PDB entry 6EMW | electron microscopy, 11.00 A resolution (very low resolution: no residue pairs are listed; an interface is given only as per-side residue counts) | chains j and p of the 42 polymer chains in the assembly

Chain j:
Molecule: Adapter protein MecA
Organism: Staphylococcus aureus
UniProt: A0A077UK83 (A0A077UK83_STAAU); residues 1-90 here = UniProt positions 1-90
Sequence (90 residues; row label = number of the first residue in the row):
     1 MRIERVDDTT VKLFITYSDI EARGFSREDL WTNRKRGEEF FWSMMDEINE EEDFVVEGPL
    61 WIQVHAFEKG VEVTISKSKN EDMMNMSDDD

Chain p:
Molecule: ATP-dependent Clp protease ATP-binding subunit ClpC
Organism: Staphylococcus aureus (strain bovine RF122 / ET3-1)
UniProt: Q2YSD6 (CLPC_STAAB); numbering as in UniProt (aligned over 5-161)
Sequence (157 residues; row label = number of the first residue in the row):
     5 RLTERAQRVL AHAQEEAIRL NHSNIGTEHL LLGLMKEPEG IAAKVLESFN ITEDKVIEEV
    65 EKLIGHGQDH VGTLHYTPRA KKVIELSMDE ARKLHHNFVG TEHILLGLIR ENEGVAARVF
   125 ANLDLNITKA RAQVVKALGN PEMSNKNAQA SKSNNTP
Not modelled in the structure: 113-115, 160-161

How chain j and chain p interact:
At this resolution (11 A) residue pairs are not listed: 8 residues of chain j and 9 of chain p lie at the interface.

Overview:
8 residues of chain j face 9 of chain p across their interface.
Chain j is Adapter protein MecA (Staphylococcus aureus) and chain p is ATP-dependent Clp protease ATP-binding
subunit ClpC (Staphylococcus aureus (strain bovine RF122 / ET3-1)); the structure, Structure of S.aureus ClpC
in complex with MecA, was determined by electron microscopy, deposited together with 6EM8 and 6EM9.
